PDB entry 9BIH | electron microscopy, 3.24 A resolution | chains A and C of the 8 polymer chains in the assembly

# Chain A (and C)
Name: Uridylate-specific endoribonuclease nsp15
Organism: Severe acute respiratory syndrome coronavirus 2
Notes: EC 4.6.1.-; chain C of this document is another copy of the same molecule, construct and numbering; everything in this record applies to it too
UniProtKB: P0DTD1 (R1AB_SARS2); residues 2-347 here correspond to UniProt positions 6453-6798 (UniProt number = residue number + 6451)
Chain sequence (350 residues; row label = number of the first residue in the row; numbers below 1 keep their minus sign (Ser-2 is residue -2)):
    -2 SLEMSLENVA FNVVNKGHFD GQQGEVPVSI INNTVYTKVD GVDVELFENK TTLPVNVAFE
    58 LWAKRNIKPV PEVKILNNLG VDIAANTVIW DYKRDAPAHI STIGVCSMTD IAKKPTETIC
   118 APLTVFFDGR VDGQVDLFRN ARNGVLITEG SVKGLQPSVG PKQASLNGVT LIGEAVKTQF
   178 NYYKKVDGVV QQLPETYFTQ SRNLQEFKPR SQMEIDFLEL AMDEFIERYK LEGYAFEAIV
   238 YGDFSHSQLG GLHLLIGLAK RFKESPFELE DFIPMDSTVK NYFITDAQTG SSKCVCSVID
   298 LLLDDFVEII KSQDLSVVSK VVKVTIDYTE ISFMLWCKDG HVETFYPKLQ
Disordered / not traced: -2 (chain C: -2, 346-347)
Sequence notes: expression tag (-2 to 1); engineered mutation Ala235 (His6686 in P0DTD1)
Curated features (UniProtKB/Swiss-Prot):
  - active site: His250 (Proton acceptor), Lys290 (For uridylate-specific endoribonuclease nsp15 activity)
  - binding site (uracil): Lys290 to Ser294, Thr341 to Lys345
  - site: Lys290 (Transition state stabilizer), Ser294 (Uracil recognition site), Gln347 (Cleavage)
Reported in the primary citation:
  - catalytic residues: His250, Lys290
  - binding site for the 35-nt RNA strand: Lys13, Gln19, Lys111, Thr113, Asn137, Gly147, Ser148, Lys150, Gly247, Gly248, His250, Lys290, Val292, Ser294, Trp333, Lys335, Thr341, Tyr343, Lys345
  - specificity-determining residues: Ser294
  - binding site for the 34-nt RNA strand: His243, Ser244, Val315, Ser316, Val318, Met331, Trp333

# Chain A / chain C interface
Residue-residue contacts (42):
  Asn30(A) - Asn29(C)
  Lys47(A) - Tyr33(C)  hydrogen bond (backbone-side chain)
  Thr48(A) - Tyr33(C)
  Thr49(A) - Ile28(C)
  Thr49(A) - Tyr33(C)
  Thr49(A) - Asp40(C)
  Arg91(A) - Val39(C)
  Arg91(A) - Asp40(C)  hydrogen bond (side chain-backbone)
  Ala95(A) - Val39(C)
  Ser242(A) - Ala172(C)
  His243(A) - Ala172(C)
  Ser244(A) - Ala172(C)
  Glu265(A) - Val166(C)
  Glu267(A) - Trp59(C)
  Glu267(A) - Arg62(C)  salt bridge
  Phe269(A) - Val10(C)
  Phe269(A) - Val11(C)
  Phe269(A) - Gly14(C)
  Phe269(A) - Leu43(C)
  Ile270(A) - Val11(C)
  Pro271(A) - Val41(C)
  Pro271(A) - Glu42(C)
  Met272(A) - Val36(C)  hydrophobic
  Met272(A) - Val41(C)  hydrophobic
  Phe280(A) - Ile64(C)  hydrophobic
  Phe280(A) - Asn164(C)
  Thr282(A) - Leu163(C)
  Thr282(A) - Asn164(C)
  Asp283(A) - Leu168(C)
  Ala284(A) - Val166(C)  hydrophobic
  Ala284(A) - Leu168(C)
  Gln285(A) - Ile169(C)
  Gln285(A) - Glu171(C)
  Thr286(A) - Glu171(C)  hydrogen bond (backbone-backbone)
  Thr286(A) - Ala172(C)  hydrogen bond (backbone-backbone)
  Gly287(A) - Leu163(C)
  Gly287(A) - Leu168(C)
  Cys291(A) - Lys13(C)
  Cys291(A) - His15(C)  hydrogen bond
  Cys291(A) - Ile64(C)  hydrophobic
  Val292(A) - Asn12(C)
  Val292(A) - Lys13(C)
Other interface residues (no listed pair), chain A (27 interface residues in all): Asn74, Ser288, Ser289
Other interface residues (no listed pair), chain C (28 interface residues in all): Asp37, Gly170, Val173

# Overview
27 residues of chain A face 28 of chain C across their interface, with 5 hydrogen bonds and 1 salt bridge.
Polar contacts include Glu267(A)-Arg62(C), Lys47(A)-Tyr33(C) and Arg91(A)-Asp40(C). From the paper: catalytic
residues His250(A) and Lys290(A); a binding site for the 35-nt RNA strand at Lys13(A), Gln19(A) and Lys111(A)
among others.
Both chains are Uridylate-specific endoribonuclease nsp15 (Severe acute respiratory syndrome coronavirus 2).
Entry 9BIH (SARS-CoV-2 endoribonuclease Nsp15 bound to dsRNA with 1 nucleotide bulge) was determined by
electron microscopy.
